PDB entry 4C60 | X-ray diffraction, 2.50 A resolution | chains E and G of the 4 polymer chains in the assembly

Chain E (and G):
Protein: Ochratoxinase
Organism: Aspergillus niger
Notes: EC 3.4.13.9, 3.5.1.-; fragment: extracellular, n-terminally truncated isoform, residues 43-480; chain G of this document is another copy of the same molecule, construct and numbering; everything in this record applies to it too
UniProtKB: A2R2V4 (A2R2V4_ASPNC); residues 43-480 here = UniProt positions 43-480
Chain sequence (438 residues; numbered 43 to 480; the number before each row is that of its first residue):
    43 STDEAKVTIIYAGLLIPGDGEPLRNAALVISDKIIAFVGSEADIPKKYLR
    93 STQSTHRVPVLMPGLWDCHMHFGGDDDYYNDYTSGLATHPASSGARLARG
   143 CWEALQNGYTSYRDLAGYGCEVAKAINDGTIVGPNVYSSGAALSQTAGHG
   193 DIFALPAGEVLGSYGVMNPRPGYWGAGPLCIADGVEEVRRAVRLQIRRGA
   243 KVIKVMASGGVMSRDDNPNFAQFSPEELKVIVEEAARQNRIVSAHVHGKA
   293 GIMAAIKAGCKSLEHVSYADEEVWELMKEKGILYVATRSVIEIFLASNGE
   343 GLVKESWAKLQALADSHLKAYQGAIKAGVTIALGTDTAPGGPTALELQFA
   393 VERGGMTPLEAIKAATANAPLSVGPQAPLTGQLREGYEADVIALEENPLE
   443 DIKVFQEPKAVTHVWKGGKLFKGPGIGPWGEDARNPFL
Disordered / not traced: 43-45 (chain G: 43-45, 341-342)
Curated features (UniProtKB/Swiss-Prot):
  - active site: Lys246, Asp378
  - binding site (Zn(2+)): His111, His113, Lys246, His287, His307
  - mutagenesis: Ser135 (S135G/W: Affect substrate binding and carboxypeptidase activity), Tyr160 (Y160S/G: Affect substrate binding and carboxypeptidase activity), Tyr206 (Y206S/G: Affect substrate binding and carboxypeptidase activity)
From the paper describing this entry:
  - catalytic residues: His191, Asp378 (proposed by the authors, not directly observed)

Chain E / chain G interface:
Pairs across the interface (42; chain E residue first):
  Asn210(E) with Asn210(G)
  Pro211(E) with Gly200(G); Leu203(G), hydrophobic; Gly204(G); Met209(G), hydrophobic
  Arg212(E) with Gly200(G)
  Pro213(E) with Glu201(G)
  Trp216(E) with Ala199(G); Gly200(G)
  Glu228(E) with Gly226(G); Val227(G), hydrogen bond (side chain-backbone); Glu228(G), hydrogen bond (side chain-backbone)
  Arg231(E) with Ser266(G); Glu268(G), salt bridge
  Arg232(E) with Thr188(G); Leu203(G); Met209(G); Asp225(G), salt bridge; Glu229(G), salt bridge
  Arg235(E) with Gln187(G); Thr188(G); Ala189(G); Asp225(G), salt bridge; Glu269(G), salt bridge
  Leu236(E) with Thr188(G); Ala199(G), hydrophobic
  Arg239(E) with Ala189(G); Asp193(G), salt bridge; Ile194(G), hydrogen bond (side chain-backbone); Phe195(G); Leu197(G), hydrogen bond (side chain-backbone); Pro198(G); Ala199(G); Val202(G)
  Arg279(E) with Phe262(G); Ala263(G); Phe265(G), hydrogen bond (side chain-backbone); Ser266(G); Pro267(G)
  Gln280(E) with Phe262(G); Ala263(G), hydrogen bond (side chain-backbone)
  Asn281(E) with Phe262(G)
Interface residues without a listed pair, chain E (19 interface residues in all): Gly214, Tyr215, Ile238, Glu275, Glu276
Interface residues without a listed pair, chain G (30 interface residues in all): Ala224, Gln264

Summary:
Chain E and chain G form an interface of 19 and 30 residues respectively, with 6 hydrogen bonds and 6 salt
bridges. Polar contacts include Arg231(E)-Glu268(G), Arg232(E)-Asp225(G) and Arg232(E)-Glu229(G). From
UniProt: active-site residues Lys246(E) and Asp378(E), 5 Zn2+-binding residues and 3 mutagenesis sites on
chain E. The paper reports catalytic residues His191(E) and Asp378(E).
Both chains are Ochratoxinase (Aspergillus niger). Entry 4C60 (Crystal structure of A. niger ochratoxinase)
was determined by X-ray diffraction (same publication as 4C5Y, 4C5Z and 4C65).
